4O4I - chains C and E of the 6 polymer chains in the assembly; structure by X-ray diffraction, 2.40 A resolution.

# Chain C
Name: Tubulin alpha-1B chain
Source organism: Bos taurus
UniProtKB: P81947 (TBA1B_BOVIN); residue numbers follow UniProt; this construct covers 1-451
Chain sequence (451 residues; row label = number of the first residue in the row):
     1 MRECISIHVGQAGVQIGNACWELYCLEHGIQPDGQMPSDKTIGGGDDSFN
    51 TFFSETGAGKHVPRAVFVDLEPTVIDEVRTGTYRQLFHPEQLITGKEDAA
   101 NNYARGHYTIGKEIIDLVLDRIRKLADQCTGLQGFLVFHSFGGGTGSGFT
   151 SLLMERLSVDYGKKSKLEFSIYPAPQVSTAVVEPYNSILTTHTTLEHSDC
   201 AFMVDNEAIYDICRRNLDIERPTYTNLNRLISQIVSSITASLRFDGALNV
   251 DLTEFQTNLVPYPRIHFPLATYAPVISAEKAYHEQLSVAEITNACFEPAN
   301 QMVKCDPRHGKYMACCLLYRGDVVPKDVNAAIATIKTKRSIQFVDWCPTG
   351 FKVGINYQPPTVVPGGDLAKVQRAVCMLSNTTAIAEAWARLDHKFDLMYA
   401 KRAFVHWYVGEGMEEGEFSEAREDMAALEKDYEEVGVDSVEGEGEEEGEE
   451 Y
Not modelled in the structure: 441-451
Metal / ion sites: Ca2+: D39, T41, G44, E55
Small-molecule neighbours: GTP (guanosine-5'-triphosphate): G10, Q11, A12, Q15, I16, D69, D98, A99, A100, N101, N102, S140, G142, G143, G144, T145, G146, I171, P173, V177, S178, T179, E183, N206, Y224, L227, N228, I231

# Chain E
Name: Stathmin-4
Source organism: Rattus norvegicus
UniProtKB: P63043 (STMN4_RAT); residues 5-145 here correspond to UniProt positions 49-189 (UniProt number = residue number + 44)
Chain sequence (143 residues; numbered 3 to 145; the number before each row is that of its first residue):
     3 MADMEVIELNKCTSGQSFEVILKPPSFDGVPEFNASLPRRRDPSLEEIQK
    53 KLEAAEERRKYQEAELLKHLAEKREHEREVIQKAIEENNNFIKMAKEKLA
   103 QKMESNKENREAHLAAMLERLQEKDKHAEEVRKNKELKEEASR
Not modelled in the structure: 3-5, 27-43, 144-145
Construct notes: cloning artifact (3-4)
UniProt features mapped onto this chain:
  - modified residue: S46 (Phosphoserine)

# Interface between chain C and chain E
Pairs across the interface - 31 pairs, chain C then chain E:
  H107(C) - K104(E)  hydrogen bond
  H107(C) - M105(E)
  Y108(C) - K104(E)
  Y108(C) - M105(E)  hydrophobic
  Y108(C) - N108(E)
  T109(C) - R112(E)
  E155(C) - L101(E)
  E155(C) - K104(E)  salt bridge
  R156(C) - L101(E)
  S158(C) - F93(E)
  S158(C) - I94(E)
  V159(C) - I94(E)
  V159(C) - A97(E)  hydrophobic
  V159(C) - K98(E)
  G162(C) - N90(E)
  G162(C) - I94(E)
  K163(C) - N90(E)
  K163(C) - F93(E)
  T193(C) - K104(E)
  H197(C) - F93(E)
  V409(C) - H115(E)  hydrogen bond (backbone-side chain)
  G410(C) - R112(E)
  G410(C) - H115(E)
  E411(C) - N108(E)
  E411(C) - R112(E)  salt bridge
  G412(C) - N108(E)
  G412(C) - N111(E)  hydrogen bond (backbone-side chain)
  G412(C) - R112(E)
  M413(C) - N108(E)
  E414(C) - S107(E)
  E414(C) - N111(E)  hydrogen bond
Other interface residues (no listed pair), chain C (20 interface residues in all): L152, E196, E417

# Overview
20 residues of chain C face 13 of chain E across their interface; the contacts include 4 hydrogen bonds and 2
salt bridges. Polar contacts include E155(C)-K104(E), E411(C)-R112(E) and H107(C)-K104(E). Ligands of chain C:
GTP.
Chain C is Tubulin alpha-1B chain (Bos taurus) and chain E is Stathmin-4 (Rattus norvegicus); the structure,
Tubulin-Laulimalide-Epothilone A complex, was determined by X-ray diffraction, deposited together with 4O4J,
4O4L and 4O4H.
